PDB entry 4LN8 | X-ray diffraction, 2.50 A resolution | chains A and E of the 6 polymer chains in the assembly

[Chain A (and E)]
Molecule: Hemagglutinin
Source organism: Influenza A virus
Notes: fragment: HA1 subunit residues 19-339; chain E of this document is another copy of the same molecule, construct and numbering; everything in this record applies to it too
Chain sequence (325 residues; numbered -3 to 321; the number before each row is that of its first residue; numbers below 1 keep their minus sign (Ala-3 is residue -3)):
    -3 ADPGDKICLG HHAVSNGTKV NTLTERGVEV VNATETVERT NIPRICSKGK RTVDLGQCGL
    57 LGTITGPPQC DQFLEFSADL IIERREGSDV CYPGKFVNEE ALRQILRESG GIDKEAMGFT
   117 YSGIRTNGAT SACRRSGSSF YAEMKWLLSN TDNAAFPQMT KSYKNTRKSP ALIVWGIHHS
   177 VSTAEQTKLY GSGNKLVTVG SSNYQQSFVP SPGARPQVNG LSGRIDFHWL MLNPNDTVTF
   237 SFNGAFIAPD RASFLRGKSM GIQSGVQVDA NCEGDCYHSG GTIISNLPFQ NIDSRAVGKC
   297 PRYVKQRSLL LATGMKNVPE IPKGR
Not modelled in the structure: -3 to 0, 317-321
Cystine bridges: Cys42-Cys268, Cys54-Cys66, Cys87-Cys129, Cys272-Cys296
Glycans and other covalent adducts: N-acetylglucosamine (NAG) linked to Asn12, Asn28
Bound ions: Ca2+: Glu71, Asp109, Lys110
Reported in the primary citation:
  - binding site for N-acetyl-alpha-neuraminic acid: Tyr88, Ala125, Thr126, Ser127, His174, Glu181
  - binding site for beta-D-galactopyranose: Glu181, Asn215
  - specificity-determining residues: Leu217

[How chain A and chain E interact]
Residue-residue contacts (17):
  Thr156(A) - Ala210(E)
  Thr194(A) - Pro208(E)
  Thr194(A) - Gly209(E)
  Gly196(A) - Arg211(E)
  Gly196(A) - Pro212(E)
  Ser197(A) - Pro212(E)
  Ser197(A) - Arg220(E)  hydrogen bond (backbone-side chain)
  Ser198(A) - Pro212(E)
  Ser198(A) - Val214(E)
  Ser198(A) - Arg220(E)
  Gln201(A) - His175(E)
  Gln201(A) - Arg211(E)
  Gln201(A) - Arg220(E)
  Gln201(A) - Asp222(E)  hydrogen bond
  Ser203(A) - Ser207(E)
  Thr233(A) - Pro212(E)
  Thr235(A) - Ala210(E)
Also at the interface, not in a pair above, chain A (12 interface residues in all): Asn199, Gln202, Asp232
Also at the interface, not in a pair above, chain E (11 interface residues in all): Lys91

[Overview]
Chain A and chain E form an interface of 12 and 11 residues respectively, with 2 hydrogen bonds. Polar pairs
include Ser197(A)-Arg220(E) and Gln201(A)-Asp222(E). N-acetylglucosamine is covalently linked to Asn12(A) and
Asn28(A). From the paper: a binding site for N-acetyl-alpha-neuraminic acid at Tyr88(A), Ala125(A) and
Thr126(A) among others; a binding site for beta-D-galactopyranose at Glu181(A) and Asn215(A).
Chain A and chain E are both Hemagglutinin (Influenza A virus); the structure, The crystal structure of
hemagglutinin from a h7n9 influenza virus (a/shanghai/2/2013) in complex with lstb, was determined by X-ray
diffraction, deposited together with 4LN3, 4LN4 and 4LN6.
